PDB entry 9GGB | electron microscopy, 2.63 A resolution | chains A and T of the 5 polymer chains in the assembly

[Chain A]
Molecule: DNA polymerase subunit gamma-1
From: Homo sapiens
Notes: EC 2.7.7.7, 3.1.11.-, 4.2.99.-
Reference sequence: P54098 (DPOG1_HUMAN); numbering as in UniProt (aligned over 26-1239)
Amino-acid sequence (1221 residues; each row starts with the number of its first residue):
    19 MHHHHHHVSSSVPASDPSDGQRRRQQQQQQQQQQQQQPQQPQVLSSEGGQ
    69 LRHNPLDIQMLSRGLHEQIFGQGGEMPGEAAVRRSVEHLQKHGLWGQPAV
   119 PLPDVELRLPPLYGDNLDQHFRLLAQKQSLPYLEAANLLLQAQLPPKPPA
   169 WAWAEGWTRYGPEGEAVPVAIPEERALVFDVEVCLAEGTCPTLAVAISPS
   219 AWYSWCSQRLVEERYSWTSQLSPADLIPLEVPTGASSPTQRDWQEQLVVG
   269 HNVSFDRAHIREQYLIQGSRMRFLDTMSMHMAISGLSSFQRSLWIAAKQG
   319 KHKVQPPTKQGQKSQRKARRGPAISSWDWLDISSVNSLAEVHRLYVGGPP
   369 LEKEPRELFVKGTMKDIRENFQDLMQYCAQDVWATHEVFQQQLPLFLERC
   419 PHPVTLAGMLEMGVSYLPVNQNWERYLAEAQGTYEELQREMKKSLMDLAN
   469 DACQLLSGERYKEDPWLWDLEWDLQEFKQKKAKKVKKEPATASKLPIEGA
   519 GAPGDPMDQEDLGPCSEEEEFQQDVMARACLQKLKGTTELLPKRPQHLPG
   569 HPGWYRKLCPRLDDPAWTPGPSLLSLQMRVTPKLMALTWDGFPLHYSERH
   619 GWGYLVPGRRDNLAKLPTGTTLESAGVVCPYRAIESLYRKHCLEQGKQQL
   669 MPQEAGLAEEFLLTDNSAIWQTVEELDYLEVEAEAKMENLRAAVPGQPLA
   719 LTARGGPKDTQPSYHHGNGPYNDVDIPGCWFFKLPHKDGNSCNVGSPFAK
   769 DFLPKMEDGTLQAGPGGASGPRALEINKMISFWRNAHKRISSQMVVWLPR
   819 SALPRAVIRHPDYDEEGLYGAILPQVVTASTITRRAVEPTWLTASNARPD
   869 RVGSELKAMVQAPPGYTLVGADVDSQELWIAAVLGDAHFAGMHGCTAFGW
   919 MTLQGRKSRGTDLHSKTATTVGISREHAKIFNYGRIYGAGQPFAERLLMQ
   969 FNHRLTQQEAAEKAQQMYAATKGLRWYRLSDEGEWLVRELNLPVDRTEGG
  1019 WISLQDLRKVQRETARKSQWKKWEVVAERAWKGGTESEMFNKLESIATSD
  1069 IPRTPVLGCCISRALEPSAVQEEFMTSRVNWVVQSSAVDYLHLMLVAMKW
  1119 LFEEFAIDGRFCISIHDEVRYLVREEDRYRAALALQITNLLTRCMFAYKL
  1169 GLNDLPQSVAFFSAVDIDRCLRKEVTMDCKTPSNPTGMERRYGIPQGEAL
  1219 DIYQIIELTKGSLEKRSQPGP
Unresolved in the structure: 19-66, 249-261, 318-342, 499-531, 630-730, 990-1050, 1234-1239
Differences from the reference sequence: initiating methionine (19); expression tag (20-25); engineered mutation Ser848 (Gly in P54098)
Metal / ion sites: Ca2+: Asp890, Val891, Asp1135 (together with 2'-deoxycytidine-5'-triphosphate)
Ligand contacts:
  - A1IK1 (1-[(4S)-8-chloranyl-3,4-dihydro-2H-chromen-4-yl]-3-(1-phenylpyrazol-3-yl)urea): Gln564, His565, Leu566, His569, Tyr573, Pro578, Leu580, Trp585, Pro587, Gly588
  - 2'-deoxycytidine-5'-triphosphate: Arg853, Asp890, Val891, Asp892, Ser893, Gln894, Glu895, Lys925, His932, Arg943, Lys947, Ile948, Tyr951, Tyr955, Asp1135
Curated features (UniProtKB/Swiss-Prot):
  - region: Gln43 to Gln55 (Does not contribute to polymerase and exonuclease enzymatic activities), Thr858 to Asn864 (Trigger loop)
  - motif: Val196 to Glu200 (Exo I), Val267 to Arg275 (Exo II), Tyr395 to Thr403 (Exo III), Val887 to Leu896 (Pol A), Arg943 to Gly958 (Pol B), His1134 to Val1141 (Pol C)
  - active site: Asp198 (Exonuclease activity)
  - binding site (DNA): Ser306, Ser593, Lys806, Thr849, Thr1094, Ser1095
  - binding site (RNA): Arg579, His754, Gly763, Lys768, Ser863, Arg869
  - binding site (a 2'-deoxyribonucleoside 5'-triphosphate): Asp890, Val891, Ser893, Glu895, Arg943, Lys947, Tyr951, Asp1135
  - binding site (Mg(2+)): Asp890, Val891, Asp1135
  - site (Critical for replication fidelity and mismatch recognition): Arg853, Gln1102
  - natural variant: Gln55 (Q55QQ; Q55QQQ), Arg227 (R227W: In PEOB1 and MTDPS4B), Arg232 (R232G: In MTDPS4A; R232H: In LS), Leu244 (L244P: In MTDPS4A), Thr251 (T251I: In PEOB1, MTDPS4A and MTDPS4B), Gly268 (G268A: In PEOB1), Arg275 (R275Q: Found in a patient with epileptic encephalopathy, developmental delay and moderate intellectual disability; uncertain significance), His277 (H277L: In PEOB1; uncertain significance), Gly303 (G303R: In MTDPS4A), Leu304 (L304R: In PEOB1 and SANDO; L304SANDO: In PEOB1), Ser305 (S305R: In MTDPS4A), Gln308 (Q308H: In PEOB1), 51 further natural variant entries in UniProt
  - mutagenesis: Asp198 (D198A: Abolishes exonuclease activity; when associated with A-200. Decreases polymerase exonucleolytic proofreading by 30-fold for the T:G mismatch and by 14-fold for the A:A mismatch ...), Glu200 (E200A: Abolishes exonuclease activity; when associated with A-198. Decreases polymerase exonucleolytic proofreading by 30-fold for the T:G mismatch and by 14-fold for the A:A mismatch ...), Asp274 (D274A: Unable to idle at the 5'-end of the nascent DNA strand. Continues DNA synthesis into double-stranded DNA past the 5'-end creating a flap structure that cannot be ligated), Lys498 (K498C: Decreases processive DNA synthesis), Lys499 (K499C: Decreases processive DNA synthesis), Lys501 (K501C: Decreases processive DNA synthesis), Val543 to Leu558 (Markedly decreases the stimulation by POLG2, resulting in impaired processive DNA synthesis), Leu549 (L549N: Decreases processive DNA synthesis), Leu552 (L552N: Decreases processive DNA synthesis), Lys553 (K553N: Decreases processive DNA synthesis), Arg853 (R853A: Abolishes primer DNA extention in the presence of dNTPs. Impairs intrinsic polymerase processivity. Enhances exonuclease activity leading to primer DNA degradation), Asp890 (D890N: Abolishes DNA polymerase activity), 1 further mutagenesis entry in UniProt
Reported in the primary citation:
  - contacts within the chain: Val845-Ser848 (hydrogen bond)
  - binding site for A1IK1: Leu566, His569, Trp585, Gly588
  - disease-associated variants - R232H, G848S: decreased catalytic activity
  - mutagenesis - L566A, H569A, W585A: abolished binding to A1IK1

[Chain T]
Molecule: template strand (40-nt DNA)
Sequence (40 nucleotides; row label = number of the first residue in the row):
     1 TTTTTTTTTTATCCGGGCTCCTCTAGACTCGACCGCATGC
Unresolved in the structure: 1-13, 34-40

[Interface between chain A and chain T]
Residue-residue contacts (43):
  Leu304(A) - DC18(T)  phosphate contact
  Ser305(A) - DG17(T)  hydrogen bond to the phosphate
  Ser306(A) - DC18(T)  hydrogen bond to the phosphate
  Lys498(A) - DC33(T)  phosphate contact
  Pro560(A) - DC33(T)  phosphate contact
  Lys561(A) - DA32(T)  sugar contact
  Lys561(A) - DC33(T)  salt bridge to the phosphate
  Ser593(A) - DC23(T)  hydrogen bond to the phosphate
  Gln595(A) - DC23(T)  sugar contact
  Met596(A) - DT24(T)  phosphate contact
  Arg597(A) - DT24(T)  hydrogen bond to the phosphate
  Arg802(A) - DC21(T)  phosphate contact
  Asn803(A) - DC21(T)  sugar contact
  Lys806(A) - DC21(T)  hydrogen bond to the phosphate
  Lys806(A) - DT22(T)  salt bridge to the phosphate
  Arg807(A) - DC20(T)  sugar contact
  Thr849(A) - DG17(T)  phosphate contact
  Thr849(A) - DC18(T)  phosphate contact
  Ile850(A) - DG17(T)  phosphate contact
  Ile850(A) - DC18(T)  hydrogen bond to the phosphate
  Arg853(A) - DG16(T)  base contact
  Val855(A) - DC18(T)  phosphate contact
  Pro857(A) - DT19(T)  phosphate contact
  Pro857(A) - DC20(T)  sugar contact
  Ile948(A) - DG15(T)  base contact
  Tyr951(A) - DG15(T)  base contact
  Gly952(A) - DG15(T)  base contact
  Tyr955(A) - DG15(T)  base contact
  Gly956(A) - DC14(T)  sugar contact
  Gly956(A) - DG15(T)  phosphate contact
  Ala957(A) - DG15(T)  sugar contact
  Gly958(A) - DG15(T)  hydrogen bond to the phosphate
  Phe961(A) - DG15(T)  base contact
  Met1093(A) - DC14(T)  base contact
  Thr1094(A) - DC14(T)  base contact
  Thr1094(A) - DG16(T)  phosphate contact
  Ser1095(A) - DG16(T)  phosphate contact
  Ser1095(A) - DG17(T)  hydrogen bond to the phosphate
  Asn1098(A) - DG15(T)  base contact
  Asn1098(A) - DG16(T)  sugar contact
  Gln1102(A) - DG16(T)  base contact
  Gln1102(A) - DG17(T)  sugar contact
  His1134(A) - DG17(T)  base contact
Other interface residues (no listed pair), chain A (38 interface residues in all): Met299, Arg309, Ser848, Thr851, Thr861
Other interface residues (no listed pair), chain T (14 interface residues in all): DA25

[In short]
38 residues of chain A and 14 residues of chain T are in contact; the contacts include 8 hydrogen bonds and 2
salt bridges. Polar contacts include Ser305(A)-DG17(T), Ser306(A)-DC18(T) and Ser593(A)-DC23(T). The paper
reports a binding site for A1IK1 at Leu566(A), His569(A) and Trp585(A) among others; L566A, H569A and W585A of
chain A abolish binding to A1IK1; 5 substitutions were tested in all.
Here chain A is DNA polymerase subunit gamma-1 (Homo sapiens) and chain T is template strand (40-nt DNA).
Entry 9GGB (Structure of the G848S mutant of human mitochondrial DNA polymerase gamma in complex with PZL-A)
was determined by electron microscopy (same publication as 9GGC, 9GGD, 9GGE and 9GGF).
